Entry 2CIB (X-ray diffraction, 1.50 A resolution); this record covers chain A.

# Chain A
Molecule: Cytochrome P450 51
Organism: Mycobacterium tuberculosis
Notes: EC 1.14.13.70
Reference sequence: P0A512 (CP51_MYCTU); residue numbers follow UniProt; this construct covers 1-451
Chain sequence (455 residues; row label = number of the first residue in the row):
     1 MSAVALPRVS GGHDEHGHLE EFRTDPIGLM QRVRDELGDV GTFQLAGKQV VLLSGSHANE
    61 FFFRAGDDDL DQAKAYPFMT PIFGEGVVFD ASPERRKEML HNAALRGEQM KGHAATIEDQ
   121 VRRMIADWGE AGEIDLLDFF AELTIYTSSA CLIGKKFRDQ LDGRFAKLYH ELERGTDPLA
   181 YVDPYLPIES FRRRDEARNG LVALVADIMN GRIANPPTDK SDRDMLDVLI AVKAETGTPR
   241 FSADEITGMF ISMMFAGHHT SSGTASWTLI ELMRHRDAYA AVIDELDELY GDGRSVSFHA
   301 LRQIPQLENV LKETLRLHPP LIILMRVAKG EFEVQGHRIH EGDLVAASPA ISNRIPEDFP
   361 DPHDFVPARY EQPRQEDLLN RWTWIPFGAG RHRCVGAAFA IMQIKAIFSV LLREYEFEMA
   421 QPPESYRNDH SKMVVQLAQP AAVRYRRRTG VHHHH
Unresolved in the structure: 1-4, 85-104, 217-221, 450-455
Differences from the reference sequence: engineered mutation L37 (Cys in P0A512), A442 (Cys in P0A512)
Metal / ion sites: heme Fe: C394 (together with CM6)
Small-molecule neighbours:
  - CM6 ((2S)-2-[(2,1,3-benzothiadiazol-4-ylsulfonyl)amino]-2-phenyl-N-pyridin-4-ylacetamide): Q72, Y76, F78, M79, F83, F255, A256, H259, T260, L321, I323, M433, V434
  - heme (HEM): F62, F63, Y76, L105, A256, G257, T260, S261, T264, L315, P320, L321, L324, R326, I385, P386, F387, G388, R391, H392, R393, C394, V395, G396, F399, A400

# In short
Bound to chain A: heme and compound CM6.
Chain A is Cytochrome P450 51 (Mycobacterium tuberculosis); the structure, High throughput screening and x-ray
crystallography assisted evaluation of small molecule scaffolds for CYP51 inhibitors, was determined by X-ray
diffraction together with 2CI0 and 2BZ9 from the same study.
